Entry 7OD7 (electron microscopy, 2.80 A resolution); this record covers chains D and E of the 5 polymer chains in the assembly.

# Chain D
Molecule: Capsid protein
Organism: Hepatitis B virus genotype D subtype ayw (isolate France/Tiollais/1979)
UniProt: P03146 (CAPSD_HBVD3); residue numbers follow UniProt; this construct covers 1-183
Chain sequence (183 residues; each row starts with the number of its first residue):
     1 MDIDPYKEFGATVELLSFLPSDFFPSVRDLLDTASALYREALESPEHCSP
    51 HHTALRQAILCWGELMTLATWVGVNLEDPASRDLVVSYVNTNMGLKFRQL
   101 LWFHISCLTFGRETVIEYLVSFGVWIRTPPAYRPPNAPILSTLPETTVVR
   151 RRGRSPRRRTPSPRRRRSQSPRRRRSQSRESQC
Unresolved in the structure: 145-183
UniProt features mapped onto this chain:
  - region: Ser155 to Gln177 (3 X 8 AA repeats of S-P-R-R-R-[PR]-S-Q), Gln177 to Cys183 (RNA binding)
  - motif: Arg158 to Arg175 (Bipartite nuclear localization signal)
  - modified residue (Phosphoserine): Ser155, Ser162, Ser170
  - natural variant: Thr33 (T33N: In strain: Latvia), Ala80 (A80I: In strain: Latvia), Phe97 (F97L: Frequent mutation in chronic HBV carriers)
  - mutagenesis: Ser155 (S155A: Complete loss of replication), Ser162 (S162A: Complete loss of pregenomic RNA encapsidation and replication), Ser170 (S170A: Partial loss of replication)
What the authors report for this chain:
  - conformationally variable residues (order/disorder transition, side-chain flip): Pro79 to Leu84, Phe97
  - binding site for Sllrgm (chain E): Glu77, Asp78

# Chain E
Molecule: Sllrgm
Chain sequence (12 residues; each row starts with the number of its first residue; X marks 6 residues of unknown identity (built as UNK)):
     5 XXXXXXSLLRGM
Unresolved in the structure: 10-16

# Interface between chain D and chain E
Chain D side of the interface, 6 residues: Asn75, Leu76, Glu77, Asp78, Ser81, Leu84

# Overview
No residue of chain D is in contact with chain E. UniProt lists 3 mutagenesis sites on chain D. The paper
reports a binding site for Sllrgm (chain E) at Glu77(D) and Asp78(D); conformational variability at Pro79(D)
and Phe97(D).
Chain D is Capsid protein (Hepatitis B virus genotype D subtype ayw (isolate France/Tiollais/1979)) and chain
E is Sllrgm; the structure, Hepatitis B core protein + SLLGRM, was determined by electron microscopy together
with 7OD6, 7OD8, 7OEN, 7OEV and 7OEW from the same study.
